Entry 4CQV (X-ray diffraction, 2.86 A resolution); this record covers chains A and C of the 6 polymer chains in the assembly.

[Chain A (and C)]
Protein: Haemagglutinin HA1
Organism: Influenza A virus (A/TURKEY/TURKEY/1/2005(H5N1))
Notes: fragment: ha1 of trypsin released ectodomain, residues 17-342; chain C of this document is another copy of the same molecule, construct and numbering; everything in this record applies to it too
UniProt: Q207Z6 (Q207Z6_9INFA); aligned to UniProt positions 17-341 over residues 1-325 (the alignment contains insertions or deletions, so no single offset holds)
Chain sequence (327 residues; row label = number of the first residue in the row; numbers below 1 keep their minus sign (Asp-1 is residue -1)):
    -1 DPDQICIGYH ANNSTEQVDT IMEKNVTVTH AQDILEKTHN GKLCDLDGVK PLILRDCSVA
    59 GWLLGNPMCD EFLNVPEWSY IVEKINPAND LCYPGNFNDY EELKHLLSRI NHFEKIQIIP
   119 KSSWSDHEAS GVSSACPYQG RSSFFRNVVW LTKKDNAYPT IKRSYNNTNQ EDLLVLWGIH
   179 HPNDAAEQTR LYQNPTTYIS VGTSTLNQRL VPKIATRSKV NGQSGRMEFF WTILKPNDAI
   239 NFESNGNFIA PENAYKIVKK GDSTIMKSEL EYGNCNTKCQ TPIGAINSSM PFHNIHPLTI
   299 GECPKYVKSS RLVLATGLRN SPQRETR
Not modelled in the structure: 321-325
Differences from the reference sequence: expression tag (-1 to 0); engineered mutation Thr150 (Ile167 in Q207Z6); conflict Arg322 (Gly339 in Q207Z6), Thr324 (Arg341 in Q207Z6)
Disulfide bonds: Cys42-Cys273, Cys55-Cys67, Cys90-Cys134, Cys277-Cys301
Covalent attachments: N-acetylglucosamine (NAG) linked to Asn11, Asn23, Asn164

[How chain A and chain C interact]
Contacting residue pairs (15; chain A residue first):
  His179(A) with Asn205(C)
  Lys211(A) with Asn205(C), hydrogen bond (side chain-backbone); Arg207(C)
  Ile212(A) with Arg207(C), hydrogen bond (backbone-side chain)
  Ala213(A) with Ser198(C)
  Thr214(A) with Asn239(C), hydrogen bond (backbone-side chain)
  Arg215(A) with Asn205(C), hydrogen bond; Asn239(C)
  Ser216(A) with Thr201(C); Ser202(C); Asp236(C), hydrogen bond; Ala237(C), hydrogen bond (side chain-backbone); Asn239(C)
  Arg224(A) with Thr201(C); Ser202(C), hydrogen bond (side chain-backbone)
Interface residues without a listed pair, chain A (9 interface residues in all): Val218
Interface residues without a listed pair, chain C (11 interface residues in all): Gly200, Leu204, Gln206

[In short]
9 residues of chain A face 11 of chain C across their interface; the contacts include 7 hydrogen bonds. Polar
pairs include Lys211(A)-Asn205(C), Ile212(A)-Arg207(C) and Thr214(A)-Asn239(C). N-acetylglucosamine is
covalently linked to Asn11(A), Asn23(A) and Asn164(A).
Both chains are Haemagglutinin HA1 (Influenza A virus (A/TURKEY/TURKEY/1/2005(H5N1))). Entry 4CQV (Crystal
structure of H5 (tyTy) Del133/Ile155Thr Mutant Haemagglutinin) was determined by X-ray diffraction together
with 4CQP, 4CQQ, 4CQR, 4CQS, 4CQU, 4CQW and 5 further entries from the same study.
